Entry 1ZXI (X-ray diffraction, 1.70 A resolution); this record covers chains B and E of the 6 polymer chains in the assembly.

Chain B (and E):
Molecule: Carbon monoxide dehydrogenase large chain
Source organism: Oligotropha carboxidovorans
Notes: EC 1.2.99.2; chain E of this document is another copy of the same molecule, construct and numbering; everything in this record applies to it too
UniProtKB: P19919 (DCML_OLICA); residues 1-809 here = UniProt positions 1-809
Chain sequence (809 residues; numbered 1 to 809; the number before each row is that of its first residue):
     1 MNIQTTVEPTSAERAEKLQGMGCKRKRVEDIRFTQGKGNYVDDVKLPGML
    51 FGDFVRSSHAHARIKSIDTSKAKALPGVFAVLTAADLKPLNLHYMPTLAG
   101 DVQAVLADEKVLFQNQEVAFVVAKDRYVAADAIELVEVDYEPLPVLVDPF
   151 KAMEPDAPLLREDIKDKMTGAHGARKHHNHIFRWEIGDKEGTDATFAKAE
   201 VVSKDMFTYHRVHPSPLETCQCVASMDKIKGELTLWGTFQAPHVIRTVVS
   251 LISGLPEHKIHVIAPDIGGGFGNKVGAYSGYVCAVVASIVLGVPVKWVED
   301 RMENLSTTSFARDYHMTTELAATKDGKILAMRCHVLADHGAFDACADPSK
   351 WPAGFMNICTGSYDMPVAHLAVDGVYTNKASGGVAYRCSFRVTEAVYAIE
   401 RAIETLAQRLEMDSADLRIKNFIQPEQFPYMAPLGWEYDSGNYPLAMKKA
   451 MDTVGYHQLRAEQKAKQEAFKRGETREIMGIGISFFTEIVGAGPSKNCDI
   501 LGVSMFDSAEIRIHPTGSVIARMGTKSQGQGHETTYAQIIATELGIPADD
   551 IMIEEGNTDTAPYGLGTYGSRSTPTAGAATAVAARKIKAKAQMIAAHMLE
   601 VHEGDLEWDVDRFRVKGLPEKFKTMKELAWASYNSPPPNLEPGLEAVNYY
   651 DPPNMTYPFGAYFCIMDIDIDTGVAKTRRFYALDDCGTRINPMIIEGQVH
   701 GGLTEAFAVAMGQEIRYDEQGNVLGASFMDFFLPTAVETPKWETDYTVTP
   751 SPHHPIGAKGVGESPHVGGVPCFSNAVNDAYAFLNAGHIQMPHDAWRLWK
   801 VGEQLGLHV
Disordered / not traced: 1-5 (chain E: 1-14)
Differences from the reference sequence: conflict Ile670 (Val in P19919)
Bound ions: cu(I)-S-mo(VI)(=o)oh cluster Cu: Cys388 (together with pterin cytosine dinucleotide); Cu ion: Ser389, Glu763 (together with cu(I)-S-mo(VI)(=o)oh cluster)
Small-molecule neighbours:
  - cu(I)-S-mo(VI)(=o)oh cluster (CUM): Gln240, Phe271, Gly272, Val275, Val384, Ala385, Tyr386, Arg387, Cys388, Ser389, Phe390, Thr567, Tyr568, Gly569, Glu763
  - pterin cytosine dinucleotide (MCN): Gly269, Gly270, Phe271, Gly272, Arg387, Gln528, Gly529, Gln530, Gly531, His532, Thr535, Thr567, Tyr568, Gly569, Ser570, Arg571, Ser572, Thr573, Pro574, Cys686, Thr688, Arg689, Ile690, Asn691, Ile694, Ile695, Gln698, Ala758, Lys759, Gly760, Val761, Gly762, Glu763
Swiss-Prot annotation at these positions:
  - binding site (Cu(+)): Cys388
  - binding site (Mo-molybdopterin cytosine dinucleotide): Glu763

Interface between chain B and chain E:
Contacting residue pairs (78; chain B residue first):
  Ile31(B) - Ile229(E)
  Gln35(B) - Ile229(E)
  Lys37(B) - Ile229(E)
  Ile229(B) - Ile31(E)
  Ile229(B) - Gln35(E)
  Ile229(B) - Lys37(E)
  Glu232(B) - Met552(E)
  Arg246(B) - His514(E)  hydrogen bond
  Glu257(B) - His514(E)
  Glu257(B) - Pro515(E)
  Glu257(B) - Thr516(E)  hydrogen bond
  Glu257(B) - Ser518(E)
  His258(B) - His514(E)
  His258(B) - Ser518(E)  hydrogen bond (backbone-side chain)
  His258(B) - Val519(E)
  His258(B) - Asp549(E)  hydrogen bond (side chain-backbone)
  His258(B) - Asp550(E)
  His258(B) - Ile551(E)
  His258(B) - Met552(E)
  Gly502(B) - Trp630(E)
  Gly502(B) - Asn634(E)  hydrogen bond (backbone-side chain)
  Val503(B) - Tyr633(E)
  Ser504(B) - Tyr633(E)  hydrogen bond (backbone-backbone)
  Phe506(B) - Tyr633(E)  hydrophobic
  Phe506(B) - Pro642(E)  hydrophobic
  Glu510(B) - Glu510(E)
  Glu510(B) - Arg512(E)  salt bridge
  Arg512(B) - Glu510(E)  salt bridge
  Arg512(B) - Thr560(E)
  Arg512(B) - Pro562(E)
  Arg512(B) - Tyr649(E)
  His514(B) - Arg246(E)  hydrogen bond
  His514(B) - Glu257(E)
  His514(B) - His258(E)
  Pro515(B) - Glu257(E)
  Pro515(B) - Tyr563(E)  hydrophobic
  Thr516(B) - Leu251(E)
  Thr516(B) - Glu257(E)  hydrogen bond
  Ser518(B) - Glu257(E)  hydrogen bond (side chain-backbone)
  Ser518(B) - His258(E)  hydrogen bond (side chain-backbone)
  Val519(B) - His258(E)
  Arg522(B) - Asp559(E)  hydrogen bond (side chain-backbone)
  Arg522(B) - Thr560(E)
  Asp549(B) - His258(E)  hydrogen bond (backbone-side chain)
  Asp550(B) - His258(E)
  Ile551(B) - His258(E)
  Met552(B) - Glu232(E)
  Met552(B) - His258(E)
  Asp559(B) - Arg522(E)  hydrogen bond (backbone-side chain)
  Thr560(B) - Arg512(E)
  Thr560(B) - Arg522(E)
  Thr560(B) - Thr560(E)
  Pro562(B) - Arg512(E)
  Tyr563(B) - Pro515(E)  hydrophobic
  Tyr563(B) - Tyr633(E)  hydrophobic
  Lys586(B) - Glu641(E)  salt bridge
  Trp630(B) - Gly502(E)
  Tyr633(B) - Val503(E)
  Tyr633(B) - Ser504(E)  hydrogen bond (backbone-backbone)
  Tyr633(B) - Phe506(E)  hydrophobic
  Tyr633(B) - Tyr563(E)  hydrophobic
  Asn634(B) - Gly502(E)  hydrogen bond (side chain-backbone)
  Asn634(B) - Ser504(E)  hydrogen bond (backbone-side chain)
  Pro636(B) - Ser504(E)
  Glu641(B) - Lys586(E)  salt bridge
  Glu641(B) - Val647(E)
  Glu641(B) - Asn648(E)  hydrogen bond
  Glu641(B) - Tyr649(E)  hydrogen bond (side chain-backbone)
  Pro642(B) - Phe506(E)  hydrophobic
  Pro642(B) - Tyr649(E)
  Glu645(B) - Val647(E)
  Glu645(B) - Tyr649(E)  hydrogen bond
  Val647(B) - Glu645(E)
  Asn648(B) - Glu641(E)  hydrogen bond
  Tyr649(B) - Arg512(E)
  Tyr649(B) - Glu641(E)  hydrogen bond (backbone-side chain)
  Tyr649(B) - Pro642(E)
  Tyr649(B) - Glu645(E)  hydrogen bond
Also at the interface, not in a pair above, chain B (53 interface residues in all): Arg32, Lys230, Thr247, Ser250, Leu251, Pro256, Lys259, Ser495, Leu501, Ile520, Ala561, Ser635, Gly643, Asp651
Also at the interface, not in a pair above, chain E (52 interface residues in all): Arg32, Lys230, Thr247, Ser250, Pro256, Lys259, Ser495, Leu501, Ile520, Ala561, Pro636, Gly643, Asp651

Overview:
53 residues of chain B face 52 of chain E across their interface; the contacts include 22 hydrogen bonds and 4
salt bridges. Polar pairs include Glu510(B)-Arg512(E), Lys586(B)-Glu641(E) and Arg246(B)-His514(E). Ligands of
chain B: cu(I)-S-mo(VI)(=o)oh cluster and pterin cytosine dinucleotide.
Chain B and chain E are both Carbon monoxide dehydrogenase large chain (Oligotropha carboxidovorans); the
structure, Reconstituted CO dehydrogenase from Oligotropha carboxidovorans, was determined by X-ray
diffraction.
